7M0V - chains A and B; structure by X-ray diffraction, 3.16 A resolution.

# Chain A
Name: Serine/threonine-protein kinase B-raf
Organism: Homo sapiens
Notes: EC 2.7.11.1
UniProt: P15056 (BRAF_HUMAN); residue numbers follow UniProt; this construct covers 445-723
Sequence (283 residues; each row starts with the number of its first residue):
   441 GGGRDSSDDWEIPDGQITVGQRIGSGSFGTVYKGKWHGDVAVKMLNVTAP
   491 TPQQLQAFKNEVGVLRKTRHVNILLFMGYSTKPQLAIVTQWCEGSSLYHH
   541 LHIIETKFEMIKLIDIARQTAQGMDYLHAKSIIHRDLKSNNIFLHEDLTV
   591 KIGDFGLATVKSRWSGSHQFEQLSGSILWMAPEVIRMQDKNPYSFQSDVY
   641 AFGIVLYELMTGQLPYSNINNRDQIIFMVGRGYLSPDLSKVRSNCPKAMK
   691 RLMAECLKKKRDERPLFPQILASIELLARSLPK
Disordered / not traced: 441-448, 723
Differences from the reference sequence: expression tag (441-444)
Ion coordination: Mg2+: Asp594 (together with AMP-PNP)
Residues lining bound ligands: AMP-PNP (ANP; phosphoaminophosphonic acid-adenylate ester): Ile463, Gly464, Ser465, Gly466, Ser467, Phe468, Gly469, Val471, Ala481, Lys483, Leu514, Thr529, Gln530, Trp531, Cys532, Ser536, His539, Asp576, Lys578, Asn580, Asn581, Phe583, Asp594
Curated features (UniProtKB/Swiss-Prot):
  - active site: Asp576 (Proton acceptor)
  - binding site (ATP): Ile463 to Val471, Lys483
  - modified residue: Ser446 (Phosphoserine), Ser447 (Phosphoserine), Arg671 (Omega-N-methylarginine)
  - cross-link: Lys578 (Glycyl lysine isopeptide (Lys-Gly) (interchain with G-Cter in ubiquitin))

# Chain B
Name: Dual specificity mitogen-activated protein kinase kinase 1
Organism: Homo sapiens
Notes: EC 2.7.12.2
UniProt: Q02750 (MP2K1_HUMAN); numbering as in UniProt (aligned over 1-393)
Sequence (397 residues; each row starts with the number of its first residue; numbers below 1 keep their minus sign (Gly-3 is residue -3)):
    -3 GGGRMPKKKPTPIQLNPAPDGSAVNGTSSAETNLEALQKKLEELELDEQQ
    47 RKRLEAFLTQKQKVGELKDDDFEKISELGAGNGGVVFKVSHKPSGLVMAR
    97 KLIHLEIKPAIRNQIIRELQVLHECNSPYIVGFYGAFYSDGEISICMEHM
   147 DGGSLDQVLKKAGRIPEQILGKVSIAVIKGLTYLREKHKIMHRDVKPSNI
   197 LVNSRGEIKLCDFGVSGQLIDAMANAFVGTRSYMSPERLQGTHYSVQSDI
   247 WSMGLSLVEMAVGRYPIPPPDAKELELMFGCQVEGDAAETPPRPRTPGRP
   297 LSSYGMDSRPPMAIFELLDYIVNEPPPKLPSGVFSLEFQDFVNKCLIKNP
   347 AERADLKQLMVHAFIKRSDAEEVDFAGWLCSTIGLNQPSTPTHAAGV
Disordered / not traced: -3 to 41, 275-306, 384-393
Differences from the reference sequence: expression tag (-3 to 0); engineered mutation Ala218 (Ser in Q02750), Ala222 (Ser in Q02750)
Ion coordination: Mg2+: Asn195, Asp208 (together with AMP-PNP)
Residues lining bound ligands:
  - AMP-PNP (ANP; phosphoaminophosphonic acid-adenylate ester): Leu74, Gly75, Ala76, Gly77, Asn78, Gly79, Gly80, Val82, Ala95, Lys97, Met143, Glu144, His145, Met146, Ser150, Gln153, Lys192, Ser194, Asn195, Leu197, Asp208
  - EUI ([3,4-bis(fluoranyl)-2-[(2-fluoranyl-4-iodanyl-phenyl)amino]phenyl]-[3-oxidanyl-3-[(2S)-piperidin-2-yl]azetidin-1-yl]methanone): Lys97, Leu115, Leu118, Val127, Gly128, Ile141, Met143, Asp190, Lys192, Asn195, Cys207, Asp208, Phe209, Gly210, Val211, Ser212, Leu215, Ile216, Met219
Curated features (UniProtKB/Swiss-Prot):
  - region: Glu270 to Pro307 (RAF1-binding)
  - active site: Asp190 (Proton acceptor)
  - binding site (ATP): Leu74 to Val82, Lys97, Met143 to Met146, Ser150 to Gln153, Lys192 to Asn195, Asp208
  - binding site (U0126): Lys97, Asp208 to Val211
  - binding site (K-252a): Glu144 to Met146, Ser194
  - site: Pro8, Ile9 (Cleavage)
  - modified residue: Thr286 (Phosphothreonine), Thr292 (Phosphothreonine), Ser298 (Phosphoserine)

# Interface between chain A and chain B
Pairs across the interface - 46 pairs, chain A then chain B:
  Ser465(A) with Phe223(B)
  Gly466(A) with Phe223(B)
  Tyr538(A) with Glu102(B)
  His539(A) with Glu102(B), salt bridge
  His542(A) with Lys104(B)
  Ile543(A) with Glu102(B); Ile103(B); Lys104(B)
  Glu545(A) with Lys104(B), salt bridge
  Phe610(A) with Pro307(B), hydrophobic
  Gln612(A) with Thr226(B)
  Leu613(A) with Val224(B); Ile310(B), hydrophobic
  Ser614(A) with Val224(B)
  Gly615(A) with Asn221(B); Ala222(B); Val224(B)
  Ser616(A) with Asn221(B), hydrogen bond (side chain-backbone)
  Ile625(A) with Phe311(B)
  Arg626(A) with Phe311(B)
  Gln628(A) with Glu312(B)
  Ile659(A) with Asp217(B)
  Asn660(A) with Asp217(B)
  Asn661(A) with Met230(B); Arg234(B)
  Arg662(A) with Ala220(B), hydrogen bond (side chain-backbone); Phe223(B), hydrogen bond (side chain-backbone); Val224(B); Gly225(B)
  Asp663(A) with Ser228(B), hydrogen bond; Leu235(B); Leu314(B)
  Gln664(A) with Arg234(B), hydrogen bond (side chain-backbone); Leu235(B); Gly237(B)
  Ile666(A) with Phe311(B); Leu314(B), hydrophobic
  Phe667(A) with Leu235(B); Gln236(B); Phe311(B); Asp315(B); Val318(B), hydrophobic
  Met668(A) with Leu235(B)
  Gly670(A) with Phe311(B)
  Arg671(A) with Phe311(B); Asp315(B), salt bridge
Other interface residues (no listed pair), chain A (30 interface residues in all): Ile463, Ile617, Met627
Other interface residues (no listed pair), chain B (31 interface residues in all): His100, Pro105, Gly213, His239, Met308, Ala309, Asn319

# Overview
The interface between chain A and chain B involves 30 residues on one side and 31 on the other; the contacts
include 5 hydrogen bonds and 3 salt bridges. Among the polar pairs are His539(A)-Glu102(B),
Glu545(A)-Lys104(B) and Arg671(A)-Asp315(B). Ligands of chain A: AMP-PNP.
Chain A is Serine/threonine-protein kinase B-raf and chain B is Dual specificity mitogen-activated protein
kinase kinase 1, both from Homo sapiens; the structure, Crystal structure of the BRAF:MEK1 kinases in complex
with AMPPNP and Cobimetinib, was determined by X-ray diffraction, deposited together with 6V2W, 7M0T, 7M0U,
7M0W, 7M0X, 7M0Y and 7M0Z.
